PDB entry 2HYU | X-ray diffraction, 1.86 A resolution | chain A

== Chain A ==
Molecule: Annexin A2
From: Homo sapiens
UniProtKB: P07355 (ANXA2_HUMAN); residues 31-338 here = UniProt positions 31-338
Chain sequence (308 residues; row label = number of the first residue in the row):
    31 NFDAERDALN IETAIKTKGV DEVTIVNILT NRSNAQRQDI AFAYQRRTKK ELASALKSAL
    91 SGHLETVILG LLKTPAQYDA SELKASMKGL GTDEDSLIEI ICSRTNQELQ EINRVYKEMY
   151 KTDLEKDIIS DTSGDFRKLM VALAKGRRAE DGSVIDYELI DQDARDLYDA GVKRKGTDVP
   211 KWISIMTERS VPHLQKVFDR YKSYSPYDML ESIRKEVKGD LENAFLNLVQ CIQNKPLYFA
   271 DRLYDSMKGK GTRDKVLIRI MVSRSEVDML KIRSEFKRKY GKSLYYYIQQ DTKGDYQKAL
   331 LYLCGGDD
Ion coordination: Ca2+ site 1: Gly-49, Val-50, Glu-52; Ca2+ site 2: Lys-87, Leu-90, Glu-95; Ca2+ site 3: Gly-201, Arg-204, Gly-206, Glu-246; Ca2+ site 4: Met-277, Gly-279, Gly-281, Asp-321; Ca2+ site 5: Thr-282, Asp-321 (together with 2-O-sulfo-alpha-L-idopyranuronic acid, n,O6-disulfo-glucosamine)
From the paper describing this entry:
  - binding site for the ligand UAP: Lys-280, Gly-281
  - Ca2+ coordination: Thr-282, Asp-321
  - binding site for 2-O-sulfo-alpha-L-idopyranuronic acid: His-93, Thr-322 to Tyr-326
  - binding site for n,O6-disulfo-glucosamine: Gly-324, Asp-325, Tyr-326
  - conformationally variable residues (side-chain flip): Lys-248
  - binding site for Ca2+: Gly-279 to Arg-283

== In short ==
Gly-49, Val-50 and Glu-52 form the Ca2+ site 1. Lys-87, Leu-90 and Glu-95 form the Ca2+ site 2. The paper
reports a binding site for n,O6-disulfo-glucosamine at Gly-324, Asp-325 and Tyr-326; a binding site for the
ligand UAP at Lys-280 and Gly-281.
Chain A is Annexin A2 (Homo sapiens); the structure, Human Annexin A2 with heparin tetrasaccharide bound, was
determined by X-ray diffraction (same publication as 2HYV and 2HYW).
